PDB entry 7BY0 | electron microscopy, 4.50 A resolution (low resolution: residue-level contacts below are approximate; hydrogen-bond / salt-bridge calls are withheld) | chains A and I of the 12 polymer chains in the assembly

Chain A:
Protein: Histone H3.2, Histone H3-like centromeric protein A
Organism: Gallus gallus
UniProtKB: Q6XXM1 (CENPA_CHICK); residues 65-141 here correspond to UniProt positions 55-131 (UniProt number = residue number - 10)
Amino-acid sequence (141 residues; each row starts with the number of its first residue):
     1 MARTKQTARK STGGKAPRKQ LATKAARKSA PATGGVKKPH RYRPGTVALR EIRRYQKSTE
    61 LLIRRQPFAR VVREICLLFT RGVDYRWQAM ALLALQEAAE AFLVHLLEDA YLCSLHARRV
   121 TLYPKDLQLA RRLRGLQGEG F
Unresolved in the structure: 1-37, 141

Chain I:
Molecule: 145-nt DNA strand
Sequence (145 nucleotides; each row starts with the number of its first residue):
     1 ATCAGAATCC CGGTGCCGAG GCCGCTCAAT TGGTCGTAGA CAGCTCTAGC ACCGCTTAAA
    61 CGCACGTACG CGCTGTCCCC CGCGTTTTAA CCGCCAAGGG GATTACTCCC TAGTCTCCAG
   121 GCACGTGTCA GATATATACA TCGAT
Unresolved in the structure: 1, 145

How chain A and chain I interact:
Contacting residue pairs (26; chain A residue first):
  His40(A) - DG143(I)
  Arg41(A) - DC142(I)
  Arg41(A) - DG143(I)
  Tyr42(A) - DC142(I)
  Arg43(A) - DT67(I)
  Arg43(A) - DA68(I)
  Arg43(A) - DC142(I)
  Thr46(A) - DC142(I)
  Arg64(A) - DA58(I)
  Arg64(A) - DA59(I)
  Arg73(A) - DG49(I)
  Arg73(A) - DC50(I)
  Tyr85(A) - DC50(I)
  Arg86(A) - DA48(I)
  Arg86(A) - DG49(I)
  Arg86(A) - DC50(I)
  Trp87(A) - DG49(I)
  Trp87(A) - DC50(I)
  Gln88(A) - DA48(I)
  Gln88(A) - DG49(I)
  Ala89(A) - DG49(I)
  Arg119(A) - DG70(I)
  Val120(A) - DC69(I)
  Thr121(A) - DC69(I)
  Thr121(A) - DG70(I)
  Tyr123(A) - DG70(I)
Other interface residues (no listed pair), chain A (17 interface residues in all): Met90
Other interface residues (no listed pair), chain I (13 interface residues in all): DT141, DA144

Summary:
Chain A and chain I form an interface of 17 and 13 residues respectively.
Chain A is Histone H3.2, Histone H3-like centromeric protein A (Gallus gallus) and chain I is a 145-nt DNA
strand; the structure, The cryo-EM structure of CENP-A nucleosome in complex with the phosphorylated CENP-C,
was determined by electron microscopy (same publication as 7BXT).
